Entry 5JTL (solution NMR); this record covers chains A and E of the 5 polymer chains in the assembly.

# Chain A
Protein: Protein-export protein SecB
Organism: Escherichia coli O157:H7
Reference sequence: P0AG88 (SECB_ECO57); numbering as in UniProt (aligned over 1-155)
Amino-acid sequence (155 residues; numbered 1 to 155; the number before each row is that of its first residue):
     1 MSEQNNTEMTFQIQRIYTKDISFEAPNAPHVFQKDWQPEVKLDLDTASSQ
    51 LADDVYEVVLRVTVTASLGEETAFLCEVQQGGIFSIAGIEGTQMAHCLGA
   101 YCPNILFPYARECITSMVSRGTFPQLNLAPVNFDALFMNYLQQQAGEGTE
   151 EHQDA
What the authors report for this chain:
  - mutagenesis - V40A/L42A/L44A (40-fold): decreased binding to Alkaline phosphatase (chain E)
  - conformationally variable residues (helix shift): Ala-95, Phe-137

# Chain E
Protein: Alkaline phosphatase
Organism: Escherichia coli (strain K12)
Notes: EC 3.1.3.1
Reference sequence: P00634 (PPB_ECOLI); residue numbers follow UniProt; this construct covers 1-471
Amino-acid sequence (471 residues; each row starts with the number of its first residue):
     1 MKQSTIALALLPLLFTPVTKARTPEMPVLENRAAQGDITAPGGARRLTGD
    51 QTAALRDSLSDKPAKNIILLIGDGMGDSEITAARNYAEGAGGFFKGIDAL
   101 PLTGQYTHYALNKKTGKPDYVTDSAASATAWSTGVKTYNGALGVDIHEKD
   151 HPTILEMAKAAGLATGNVSTAELQDATPAALVAHVTSRKCYGPSATSEKC
   201 PGNALEKGGKGSITEQLLNARADVTLGGGAKTFAETATAGEWQGKTLREQ
   251 AQARGYQLVSDAASLNSVTEANQQKPLLGLFADGNMPVRWLGPKATYHGN
   301 IDKPAVTCTPNPQRNDSVPTLAQMTDKAIELLSKNEKGFFLQVEGASIDK
   351 QDHAANPCGQIGETVDLDEAVQRALEFAKKEGNTLVIVTADHAHASQIVA
   401 PDTKAPGLTQALNTKDGAVMVMSYGNSEEDSQEHTGSQLRIAAYGPHAAN
   451 VVGLTDQTDLFYTMKAALGLK
Curated features (UniProtKB/Swiss-Prot):
  - active site: Ser-124 (Phosphoserine intermediate)
  - binding site (Mg(2+)): Asp-73, Asp-175, Thr-177, Glu-344
  - binding site (Zn(2+)): Asp-73, Asp-349, His-353, Asp-391, His-392, His-434
  - natural variant: Arg-22 (deletion: In isozyme 3)

# Interface between chain A and chain E
Contacting residue pairs - 80 pairs, chain A then chain E:
  Met-1(A) / Trp-290(E)
  Glu-3(A) / Arg-289(E)
  Glu-3(A) / Trp-290(E)
  Gln-4(A) / Leu-291(E)
  Gln-4(A) / Gly-292(E)
  Gln-4(A) / Pro-293(E)
  Asn-5(A) / Leu-291(E)
  Gln-12(A) / Leu-291(E)
  Gln-12(A) / Gly-292(E)
  Gln-14(A) / Pro-293(E)
  Gln-14(A) / Lys-294(E)
  Val-31(A) / Lys-471(E)
  Asp-35(A) / Lys-471(E)
  Trp-36(A) / Ile-146(E)
  Trp-36(A) / Glu-148(E)
  Trp-36(A) / Lys-149(E)
  Trp-36(A) / Leu-470(E)
  Trp-36(A) / Lys-471(E)
  Pro-38(A) / Leu-470(E)
  Pro-38(A) / Lys-471(E)
  Val-40(A) / Ala-466(E)
  Val-40(A) / Ala-467(E)
  Val-40(A) / Leu-468(E)
  Val-40(A) / Gly-469(E)
  Val-40(A) / Leu-470(E)
  Lys-41(A) / Ala-466(E)
  Leu-42(A) / Met-464(E)
  Leu-42(A) / Ala-466(E)
  Leu-42(A) / Leu-468(E)
  Leu-44(A) / Asp-459(E)
  Leu-44(A) / Tyr-462(E)
  Leu-44(A) / Met-464(E)
  Asp-45(A) / Asp-459(E)
  Thr-46(A) / Asp-459(E)
  Ala-47(A) / Leu-454(E)
  Ser-48(A) / Ala-448(E)
  Ser-48(A) / Ala-449(E)
  Ser-48(A) / Val-452(E)
  Ser-48(A) / Leu-454(E)
  Ser-49(A) / His-447(E)
  Ser-49(A) / Ala-448(E)
  Gln-50(A) / Asn-450(E)
  Tyr-56(A) / Ala-449(E)
  Tyr-56(A) / Asn-450(E)
  Tyr-56(A) / Val-451(E)
  Tyr-56(A) / Val-452(E)
  Ala-73(A) / Lys-471(E)
  Phe-74(A) / Gly-469(E)
  Phe-74(A) / Leu-470(E)
  Phe-74(A) / Lys-471(E)
  Met-94(A) / Val-451(E)
  Met-94(A) / Val-452(E)
  Ala-95(A) / Val-452(E)
  Leu-98(A) / Val-452(E)
  Gly-99(A) / Leu-460(E)
  Ala-100(A) / Leu-460(E)
  Phe-107(A) / Leu-142(E)
  Ser-119(A) / Trp-131(E)
  Pro-124(A) / Trp-131(E)
  Pro-124(A) / Thr-133(E)
  Pro-124(A) / Leu-470(E)
  Pro-124(A) / Lys-471(E)
  Gln-125(A) / Trp-131(E)
  Gln-125(A) / Ser-132(E)
  Gln-125(A) / Thr-133(E)
  Leu-126(A) / Leu-468(E)
  Leu-126(A) / Gly-469(E)
  Asn-127(A) / Val-135(E)
  Leu-128(A) / Leu-142(E)
  Leu-128(A) / Leu-468(E)
  Ala-129(A) / Thr-137(E)
  Ala-129(A) / Leu-142(E)
  Pro-130(A) / Tyr-138(E)
  Pro-130(A) / Leu-142(E)
  Val-131(A) / Leu-142(E)
  Phe-133(A) / Tyr-462(E)
  Leu-136(A) / Tyr-462(E)
  Gln-153(A) / Asn-285(E)
  Gln-153(A) / Met-286(E)
  Ala-155(A) / Asn-285(E)
Other interface residues (no listed pair), chain A (46 interface residues in all): Lys-34, Val-64, Ala-66, Phe-123
Other interface residues (no listed pair), chain E (36 interface residues in all): Pro-287
The authors on this interface:
  - interface residues, chain E: Ala-126(E), Ala-271(E), Asn-450(E)

# Overview
46 residues of chain A face 36 of chain E across their interface. From UniProt: active-site residue
Ser-124(E), 4 Mg2+-binding residues and 6 Zn2+-binding residues on chain E. From the paper: V40A/L42A/L44A of
chain A reduce binding to Alkaline phosphatase (chain E); interface residues Ala-126(E), Ala-271(E) and
Asn-450(E).
Here chain A is Protein-export protein SecB (Escherichia coli O157:H7) and chain E is Alkaline phosphatase
(Escherichia coli (strain K12)). Entry 5JTL (The structure of chaperone SecB in complex with unstructured
proPhoA) was determined by solution NMR, deposited together with 5JTM, 5JTN, 5JTO, 5JTP, 5JTQ and 5JTR.
